PDB entry 4QV7 | X-ray diffraction, 2.60 A resolution | chains D and E of the 28 polymer chains in the assembly

== Chain D ==
Name: Proteasome subunit alpha type-5
Organism: Saccharomyces cerevisiae
Notes: EC 3.4.25.1
Reference sequence: P32379 (PSA5_YEAST); residues -7 to 252 here correspond to UniProt positions 1-260 (UniProt number = residue number + 8)
Amino-acid sequence (260 residues; each row starts with the number of its first residue; numbers below 1 keep their minus sign (Met-7 is residue -7)):
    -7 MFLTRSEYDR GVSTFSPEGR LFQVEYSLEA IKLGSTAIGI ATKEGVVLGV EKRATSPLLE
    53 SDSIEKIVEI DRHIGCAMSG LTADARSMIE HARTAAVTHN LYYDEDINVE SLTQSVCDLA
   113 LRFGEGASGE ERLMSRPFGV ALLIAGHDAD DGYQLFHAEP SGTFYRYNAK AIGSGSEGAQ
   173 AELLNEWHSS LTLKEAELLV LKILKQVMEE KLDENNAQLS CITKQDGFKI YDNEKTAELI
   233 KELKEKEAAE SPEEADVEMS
Not modelled in the structure: -7 to 0, 118-124, 243-252

== Chain E ==
Name: Proteasome subunit alpha type-6
Organism: Saccharomyces cerevisiae
Notes: EC 3.4.25.1
Reference sequence: P40302 (PSA6_YEAST); residues 0-233 here correspond to UniProt positions 1-234 (UniProt number = residue number + 1)
Amino-acid sequence (234 residues; each row starts with the number of its first residue; numbering starts at 0):
     0 MFRNNYDGDT VTFSPTGRLF QVEYALEAIK QGSVTVGLRS NTHAVLVALK RNADELSSYQ
    60 KKIIKCDEHM GLSLAGLAPD ARVLSNYLRQ QCNYSSLVFN RKLAVERAGH LLCDKAQKNT
   120 QSYGGRPYGV GLLIIGYDKS GAHLLEFQPS GNVTELYGTA IGARSQGAKT YLERTLDTFI
   180 KIDGNPDELI KAGVEAISQS LRDESLTVDN LSIAIVGKDT PFTIYDGEAV AKYI
Not modelled in the structure: 0-2
Curated features (UniProtKB/Swiss-Prot):
  - modified residue: Ser13 (Phosphoserine)
  - cross-link: Lys190 (Glycyl lysine isopeptide (Lys-Gly) (interchain with G-Cter in ubiquitin))

== How chain D and chain E interact ==
Residue-residue contacts (42; chain D residue first):
  Gly3(D) with Gly7(E)
  Ser5(D) with Arg125(E)
  Thr6(D) with Gly7(E); Gln20(E)
  Phe7(D) with Gln20(E), hydrogen bond (backbone-side chain); Tyr23(E); Leu76(E), hydrophobic; Arg125(E); Pro126(E); Gly128(E)
  Ser8(D) with Tyr23(E)
  Pro9(D) with Tyr23(E), hydrophobic; Glu26(E)
  Glu10(D) with Glu26(E); Gln30(E)
  Gly11(D) with Tyr23(E); Ala27(E)
  Leu13(D) with Arg125(E)
  Gln106(D) with Arg81(E), hydrogen bond
  Asp110(D) with Arg81(E), salt bridge
  Leu113(D) with Pro78(E), hydrophobic; Arg125(E)
  Ser153(D) with Pro78(E)
  Gly154(D) with Pro78(E)
  Thr155(D) with Gln59(E)
  Phe156(D) with Gln59(E)
  Tyr157(D) with Arg50(E), hydrogen bond (side chain-backbone); Ala52(E); Ser56(E); Ser57(E); Gln59(E)
  Arg158(D) with Ser56(E); Ser57(E), hydrogen bond (backbone-backbone)
  Tyr159(D) with Ala52(E); Asp53(E); Leu55(E); Ser56(E)
  Asn160(D) with Leu55(E), hydrogen bond (backbone-backbone)
  Ala161(D) with Leu55(E)
  Gln172(D) with Asp53(E), hydrogen bond; Leu55(E)
  Leu176(D) with Leu55(E), hydrophobic
Also at the interface, not in a pair above, chain D (27 interface residues in all): Arg2, Glu117, Leu175, Trp179
Also at the interface, not in a pair above, chain E (25 interface residues in all): Asp6, Ala24, Asn51, Glu54, Asp79, Gly123

== In short ==
Chain D and chain E form an interface of 27 and 25 residues respectively, with 6 hydrogen bonds and 1 salt
bridge. Polar pairs include Asp110(D)-Arg81(E), Phe7(D)-Gln20(E) and Gln106(D)-Arg81(E).
Here chain D is Proteasome subunit alpha type-5 and chain E is Proteasome subunit alpha type-6, both from
Saccharomyces cerevisiae. Entry 4QV7 (yCP beta5-A50V mutant) was determined by X-ray diffraction, deposited
together with 4QUX, 4QUY, 4QV0, 4QV1, 4QV3, 4QV4 and 42 further entries.
